Entry 7PEY (electron microscopy, 4.50 A resolution (low resolution: residue-level contacts below are approximate; hydrogen-bond / salt-bridge calls are withheld)); this record covers chains L and J of the 10 polymer chains in the assembly.

Chain L:
Molecule: Histone H4
Organism: Homo sapiens
UniProt: P62805 (H4_HUMAN); residues 0-102 here correspond to UniProt positions 1-103 (UniProt number = residue number + 1)
Amino-acid sequence (103 residues; each row starts with the number of its first residue; numbering starts at 0):
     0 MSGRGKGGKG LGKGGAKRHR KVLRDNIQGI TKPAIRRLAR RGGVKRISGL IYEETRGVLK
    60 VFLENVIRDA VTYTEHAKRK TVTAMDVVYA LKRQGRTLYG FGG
Unresolved in the structure: 0-19
Swiss-Prot annotation at these positions:
  - DNA-binding region: Lys16 to Lys20
  - modified residue: Ser1 (N-acetylserine), Arg3 (Asymmetric dimethylarginine), Lys5 (N6-(2-hydroxyisobutyryl)lysine), Lys8 (N6-(2-hydroxyisobutyryl)lysine), Lys12 (N6-(2-hydroxyisobutyryl)lysine), Lys16 (N6-(2-hydroxyisobutyryl)lysine), Lys20 (N6,N6,N6-trimethyllysine), Lys31 (N6-(2-hydroxyisobutyryl)lysine), Lys44 (N6-(2-hydroxyisobutyryl)lysine), Ser47 (Phosphoserine), Tyr51 (Phosphotyrosine), Lys59 (N6-(2-hydroxyisobutyryl)lysine), Lys77 (N6-(2-hydroxyisobutyryl)lysine), Lys79 (N6-(2-hydroxyisobutyryl)lysine), Thr80 (Phosphothreonine), Tyr88 (Phosphotyrosine), Lys91 (N6-(2-hydroxyisobutyryl)lysine)
  - cross-link (Glycyl lysine isopeptide (Lys-Gly)): Lys12 (interchain with G-Cter in SUMO2), Lys20 (interchain with G-Cter in SUMO2), Lys31 (interchain with G-Cter in SUMO2), Lys59 (interchain with G-Cter in SUMO2), Lys79 (interchain with G-Cter in SUMO2), Lys91 (interchain with G-Cter in SUMO2)

Chain J:
Molecule: 171-nt DNA strand
Organism: synthetic construct
Sequence (171 nucleotides; row label = number of the first residue in the row):
   181 GGCACTGGAA CAGGATGTAT ATATGTGACA CGTGCCTGGA GACTAGGGAG TAATCCCCTT
   241 GGCGGTTAAA ACGCGGGGGA CAGCGCGTAC GTGCGTTTAA GCGGTGCTAG AGCTGTCTAC
   301 GACCAATTGA GCGGCCTCGG CACCGGGATT CTCCAGGGGA TCCGGATGCT C

Interface between chain L and chain J:
Contacting residue pairs (13; chain L residue first):
  Arg35(L) with DG271(J)
  Arg39(L) with DT272(J)
  Arg45(L) with DG271(J)
  Ile46(L) with DC270(J); DG271(J)
  Ser47(L) with DC270(J)
  Gly48(L) with DC270(J)
  Leu49(L) with DC270(J)
  Arg78(L) with DA291(J); DG292(J)
  Lys79(L) with DG290(J); DA291(J)
  Thr80(L) with DA291(J)
Interface residues without a listed pair, chain L (12 interface residues in all): Lys44, Lys77

In short:
Chain L and chain J form an interface of 12 and 6 residues respectively. From UniProt: a DNA-binding region on
chain L.
Here chain L is Histone H4 (Homo sapiens) and chain J is a 171-nt DNA strand (synthetic construct). Entry 7PEY
(Nucleosome 3 of the 4x177 nucleosome array containing H1) was determined by electron microscopy together with
7PET, 7PEU, 7PEV, 7PEW, 7PEX, 7PEZ and 16 further entries from the same study.
